PDB entry 7DY1 | X-ray diffraction, 2.20 A resolution | chains C and D of the 6 polymer chains in the assembly

Chain C (and D):
Name: Circadian clock protein kinase KaiC
Organism: Thermosynechococcus elongatus (strain BP-1)
Notes: EC 2.7.11.1; chain D of this document is another copy of the same molecule, construct and numbering; everything in this record applies to it too
UniProtKB: Q79V60 (KAIC_THEEB); residue numbers follow UniProt; this construct covers 1-518
Sequence (518 residues; row label = number of the first residue in the row):
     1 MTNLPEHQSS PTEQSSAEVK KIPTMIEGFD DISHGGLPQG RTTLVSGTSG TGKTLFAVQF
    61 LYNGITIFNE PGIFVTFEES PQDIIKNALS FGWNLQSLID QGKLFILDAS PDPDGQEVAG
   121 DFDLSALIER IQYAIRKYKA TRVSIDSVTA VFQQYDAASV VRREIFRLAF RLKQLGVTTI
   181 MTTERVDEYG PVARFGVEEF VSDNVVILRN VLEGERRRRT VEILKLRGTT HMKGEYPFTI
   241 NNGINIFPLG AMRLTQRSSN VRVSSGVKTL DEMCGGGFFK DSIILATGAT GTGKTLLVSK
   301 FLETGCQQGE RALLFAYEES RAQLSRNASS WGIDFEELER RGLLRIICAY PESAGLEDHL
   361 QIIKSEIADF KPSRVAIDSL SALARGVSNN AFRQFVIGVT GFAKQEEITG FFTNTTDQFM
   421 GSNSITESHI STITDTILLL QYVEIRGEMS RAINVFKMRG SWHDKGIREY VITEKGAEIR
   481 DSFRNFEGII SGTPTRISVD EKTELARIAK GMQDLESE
Disordered / not traced: 1-17, 115-122, 153-158, 247-256, 498-518 (chain D: 1-17, 113-125, 153-155, 248-253, 498-518)
Modified positions: Ser431 (phosphoserine; SEP); Thr432 (phosphothreonine; TPO)
Bound ions: Mg2+ site 1: Thr54 (together with ATP); Mg2+ site 2: Thr295 (together with ATP)
Small-molecule neighbours:
  - ATP (adenosine-5'-triphosphate), molecule 1: Thr48, Ser49, Gly50, Thr51, Gly52, Lys53, Thr54, Leu55, Ser90, Phe91, Arg219, Ile240
  - ATP, molecule 2: Glu199, Phe200, Leu224, Lys225, Leu226, Arg227, Gly228, Thr229, Thr230, His231, Lys233
  - ATP, molecule 3: Ala289, Thr290, Gly291, Thr292, Gly293, Lys294, Thr295, Leu296, Glu318, Ser330, Trp331, Thr415, Arg451, Ile472, Thr473, Glu474
  - ATP, molecule 4: Thr432, Lys457, Met458, Arg459, Gly460, Ser461, Trp462, His463, Lys465
Swiss-Prot annotation at these positions:
  - region: Gln116 to Asp123 (B-loop, required to bind KaiB and SasA), Pro248 to Asn260 (Linker), Gly488 to Ile497 (A-loop, interacts with KaiA)
  - active site: Glu78 (Proton acceptor in CI (KaiC 1)), Glu318 (Proton acceptor in CII (KaiC 2))
  - binding site (ATP): Ser49, Gly50, Thr51, Gly52, Lys53, Thr54, Leu55, Ser90, Lys225, Leu226, Arg227, Thr229, His231, Thr290, Gly291, Thr292, Gly293, Lys294, Thr295, Leu296 and 8 more in UniProt
  - binding site (Mg(2+)): Thr54, Thr295, Glu318
  - modified residue: Ser431 (Phosphoserine), Thr432 (Phosphothreonine)
  - mutagenesis: Lys53 (K53H: KM for ATP is 13 uM, reduced hexamerization. KM for ATP is 3.4 mM, very little hexamerization; when associated with H-294), Gln116 to Asp123 (No longer binds KaiB or SasA (in a 1-247 residue construct)), Asp121 (D121A: No change in KaiB binding, slight decrease in SasA binding), Phe122 (F122A: Very little KaiB binding, decreased binding of SasA), Asp123 (D123A: Very little KaiB binding, decreased binding of SasA), Lys294 (K294H: KM for ATP is 3.6 uM, reduced hexamerization. KM for ATP is 3.4 mM, very little hexamerization; when associated with H-53), Glu318 to Glu319 (Very little stimulation of SasA autophosphorylation), Glu318 (E318Q: Inactivates the CII domain ATPase, KaiC hydrolyzes 16 ATP/day), Ser431 to Thr432 (2.6-fold decrease in SasA autophosphorylation; 4.8-fold decrease in SasA autophosphorylation; 1.8-fold decrease in SasA autophosphorylation ...), Ser431 (S431D: 1.5-fold decrease in SasA autophosphorylation), Thr432 (T432D: 1.4-fold decrease in SasA autophosphorylation)

How chain C and chain D interact:
Pairs across the interface (122):
  Ser49(C) - Glu199(D)  hydrogen bond (side chain-backbone)
  Ser49(C) - Phe200(D)
  Ser49(C) - Leu224(D)
  Ser49(C) - Lys225(D)  hydrogen bond
  Gly50(C) - Lys225(D)
  Glu78(C) - Arg162(D)  salt bridge
  Glu78(C) - Phe166(D)
  Glu78(C) - Phe200(D)
  Glu78(C) - Val201(D)
  Glu79(C) - Arg227(D)
  Asp83(C) - Arg41(D)  salt bridge
  Asp83(C) - Lys173(D)  salt bridge
  Asn87(C) - Val19(D)
  Asn87(C) - Arg41(D)  hydrogen bond
  Asn87(C) - Arg227(D)
  Asn87(C) - Gly228(D)
  Leu89(C) - Glu18(D)
  Ser90(C) - Glu18(D)
  Ser90(C) - Gly228(D)  hydrogen bond (side chain-backbone)
  Pro113(C) - Arg167(D)  hydrogen bond (backbone-side chain)
  Pro113(C) - Phe170(D)  hydrophobic
  Asp114(C) - Arg167(D)
  Thr149(C) - Arg162(D)
  Glu184(C) - Arg162(D)  salt bridge
  Glu184(C) - Phe200(D)
  Arg185(C) - Phe200(D)
  Arg194(C) - Arg162(D)
  Arg194(C) - Gly196(D)  hydrogen bond (side chain-backbone)
  Arg194(C) - Phe200(D)
  Asn210(C) - Leu224(D)
  Leu212(C) - Tyr189(D)  hydrophobic
  Leu212(C) - Glu235(D)
  Gly214(C) - Glu235(D)
  Glu215(C) - Arg218(D)  salt bridge
  Glu215(C) - Thr220(D)
  Glu215(C) - Gly234(D)
  Glu215(C) - Glu235(D)  hydrogen bond (backbone-backbone)
  Glu215(C) - Gln394(D)  hydrogen bond
  Arg216(C) - Lys233(D)  hydrogen bond (side chain-backbone)
  Arg216(C) - Gly234(D)
  Arg216(C) - Glu235(D)  hydrogen bond (side chain-backbone)
  Arg216(C) - Tyr236(D)  hydrogen bond
  Arg217(C) - Arg209(D)
  Arg217(C) - Glu222(D)  salt bridge
  Arg217(C) - Leu224(D)
  Arg217(C) - Gly234(D)
  Arg219(C) - Lys233(D)
  Thr290(C) - Ser431(D)
  Thr290(C) - Ile437(D)
  Thr290(C) - Phe456(D)
  Thr290(C) - Lys457(D)  hydrogen bond
  Gly291(C) - Lys457(D)
  Ala316(C) - Leu254(D)
  Glu318(C) - Thr432(D)
  Glu319(C) - Leu254(D)
  Glu319(C) - Arg459(D)  salt bridge
  Ser320(C) - Leu254(D)
  Ser320(C) - Gln256(D)
  Ala322(C) - Gln256(D)
  Ala322(C) - Arg257(D)
  Ala322(C) - Ser258(D)
  Gln323(C) - Ser258(D)
  Gln323(C) - Lys404(D)  hydrogen bond
  Gln323(C) - Asp435(D)  hydrogen bond
  Gln323(C) - Arg459(D)
  Arg326(C) - Ser258(D)
  Arg326(C) - Ser259(D)  hydrogen bond (side chain-backbone)
  Arg326(C) - Asn260(D)
  Arg326(C) - Phe279(D)
  Arg326(C) - Asp281(D)
  Arg326(C) - Arg459(D)  hydrogen bond (side chain-backbone)
  Asn327(C) - Gly460(D)
  Ser330(C) - Gly460(D)
  Cys348(C) - Leu254(D)
  Ala349(C) - Leu254(D)
  Tyr350(C) - Leu254(D)
  Tyr350(C) - Gln256(D)  hydrogen bond
  Tyr350(C) - Ile397(D)  hydrophobic
  Ser353(C) - Tyr236(D)  hydrogen bond (backbone-side chain)
  Ser379(C) - Thr432(D)
  Ser381(C) - Thr432(D)
  Ala382(C) - Thr432(D)
  Arg385(C) - Arg393(D)
  Arg385(C) - His429(D)
  Arg385(C) - Thr432(D)
  Gly386(C) - Asn390(D)  hydrogen bond (backbone-side chain)
  Thr415(C) - Thr432(D)
  Thr416(C) - Ser431(D)
  Asp417(C) - Ser424(D)  hydrogen bond (backbone-side chain)
  Asp417(C) - His429(D)  salt bridge
  Asp417(C) - Ser431(D)
  Gln418(C) - Asn423(D)  hydrogen bond
  Phe419(C) - Ser422(D)
  Phe419(C) - Asn423(D)  hydrogen bond (backbone-backbone)
  Phe419(C) - Ser424(D)
  Phe419(C) - Ile425(D)  hydrophobic
  Phe419(C) - Phe456(D)  hydrophobic
  Met420(C) - Asn423(D)
  Met420(C) - Ile490(D)  hydrophobic
  Tyr442(C) - Phe456(D)  hydrophobic
  Glu444(C) - Glu487(D)
  Glu444(C) - Gly488(D)  hydrogen bond (side chain-backbone)
  Glu444(C) - Ile489(D)  hydrogen bond (side chain-backbone)
  Glu444(C) - Ile490(D)  hydrogen bond (side chain-backbone)
  Arg446(C) - Arg484(D)
  Gly447(C) - Gly466(D)
  Gly447(C) - Ile467(D)  hydrogen bond (backbone-backbone)
  Gly447(C) - Ser482(D)
  Gly447(C) - Phe483(D)
  Gly447(C) - Ile489(D)
  Glu448(C) - Lys465(D)
  Glu448(C) - Gly466(D)
  Glu448(C) - Ser482(D)
  Met449(C) - Asn454(D)
  Met449(C) - Phe456(D)  hydrophobic
  Met449(C) - Lys465(D)  hydrogen bond (backbone-backbone)
  Arg451(C) - His463(D)
  Arg451(C) - Lys465(D)
  Thr493(C) - Gly488(D)
  Thr493(C) - Ile490(D)
  Thr495(C) - Glu487(D)
  Arg496(C) - Glu487(D)  hydrogen bond (backbone-side chain)
Interface residues without a listed pair, chain C (65 interface residues in all): Gly47, Thr48, Lys86, Pro111, Ala150, Phe152, Tyr317, Pro494
Interface residues without a listed pair, chain D (71 interface residues in all): Ser159, Val197, Asp203, Thr229, Gly401, Leu439, Asp464, Phe486

Summary:
65 residues of chain C and 71 residues of chain D are in contact, with 28 hydrogen bonds and 8 salt bridges.
Polar pairs include Glu78(C)-Arg162(D), Asp83(C)-Arg41(D) and Asp83(C)-Lys173(D). Ligands of chain C: 4 copies
of ATP.
Both chains are Circadian clock protein kinase KaiC (Thermosynechococcus elongatus (strain BP-1)). Entry 7DY1
(Crystal Structure of Cyanobacterial Circadian Clock Protein KaiC) was determined by X-ray diffraction (same
publication as 7DYE).
